PDB entry 1SFO | X-ray diffraction, 3.61 A resolution | chains T and B of the 12 polymer chains in the assembly

# Chain T
Molecule: 14-nt DNA strand
Sequence (14 nucleotides; numbered 1 to 14; the number before each row is that of its first residue):
     1 ACGATCCTCTCGAT

# Chain B
Molecule: DNA-directed RNA polymerase II 140 kDa polypeptide
Source organism: Saccharomyces cerevisiae
Notes: EC 2.7.7.6
UniProt: P08518 (RPB2_YEAST); residues 1-1224 here = UniProt positions 1-1224
Sequence (1224 residues; each row starts with the number of its first residue):
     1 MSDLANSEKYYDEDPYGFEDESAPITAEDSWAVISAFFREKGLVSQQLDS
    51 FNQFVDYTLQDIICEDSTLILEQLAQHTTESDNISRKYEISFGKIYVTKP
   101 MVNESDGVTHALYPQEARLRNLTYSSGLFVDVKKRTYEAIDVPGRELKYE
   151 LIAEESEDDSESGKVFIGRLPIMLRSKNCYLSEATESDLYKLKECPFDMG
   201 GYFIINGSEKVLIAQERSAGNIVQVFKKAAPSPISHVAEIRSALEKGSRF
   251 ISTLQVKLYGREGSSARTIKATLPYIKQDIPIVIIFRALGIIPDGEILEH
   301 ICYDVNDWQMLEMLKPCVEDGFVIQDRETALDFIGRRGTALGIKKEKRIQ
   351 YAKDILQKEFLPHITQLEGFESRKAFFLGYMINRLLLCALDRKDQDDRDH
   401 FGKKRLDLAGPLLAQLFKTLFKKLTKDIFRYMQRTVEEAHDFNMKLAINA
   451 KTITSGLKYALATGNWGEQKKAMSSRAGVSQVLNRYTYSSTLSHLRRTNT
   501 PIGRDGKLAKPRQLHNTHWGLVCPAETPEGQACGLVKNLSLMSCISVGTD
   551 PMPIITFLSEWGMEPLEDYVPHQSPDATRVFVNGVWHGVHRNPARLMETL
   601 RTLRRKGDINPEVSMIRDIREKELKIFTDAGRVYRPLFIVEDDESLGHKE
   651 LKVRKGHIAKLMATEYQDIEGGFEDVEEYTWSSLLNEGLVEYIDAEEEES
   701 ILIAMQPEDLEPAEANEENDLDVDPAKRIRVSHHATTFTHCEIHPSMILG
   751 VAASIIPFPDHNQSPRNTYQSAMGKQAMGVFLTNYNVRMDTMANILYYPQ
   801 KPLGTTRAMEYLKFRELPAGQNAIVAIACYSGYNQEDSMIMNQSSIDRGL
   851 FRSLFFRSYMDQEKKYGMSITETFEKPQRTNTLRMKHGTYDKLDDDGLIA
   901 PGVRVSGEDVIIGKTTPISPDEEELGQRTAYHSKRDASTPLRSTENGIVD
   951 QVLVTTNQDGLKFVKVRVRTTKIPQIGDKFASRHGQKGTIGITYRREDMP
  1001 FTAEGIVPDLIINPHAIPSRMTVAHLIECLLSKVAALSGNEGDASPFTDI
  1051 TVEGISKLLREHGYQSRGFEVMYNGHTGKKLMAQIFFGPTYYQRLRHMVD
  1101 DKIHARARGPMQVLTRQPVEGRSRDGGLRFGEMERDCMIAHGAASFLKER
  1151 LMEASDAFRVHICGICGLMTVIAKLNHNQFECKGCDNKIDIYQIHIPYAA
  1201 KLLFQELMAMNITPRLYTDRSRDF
Not modelled in the structure: 1-19, 71-89, 135-163, 336-344, 438-445, 503-508, 669-677, 716-721, 920-932
Ion coordination: Zn2+: Cys-1163, Cys-1166, Cys-1182

# Interface between chain T and chain B
Pairs across the interface (16):
  DT5(T) / Met-1133(B)  sugar contact
  DC6(T) / Arg-1129(B)  salt bridge to the phosphate
  DC6(T) / Gly-1131(B)  phosphate contact
  DC7(T) / Leu-1128(B)  phosphate contact
  DC7(T) / Arg-1129(B)  hydrogen bond to the phosphate
  DT8(T) / Gly-1121(B)  phosphate contact
  DT8(T) / Arg-1122(B)  phosphate contact
  DC9(T) / Met-792(B)  phosphate contact
  DC9(T) / Arg-1122(B)  phosphate contact
  DC9(T) / Ser-1123(B)  hydrogen bond to the phosphate
  DT10(T) / Thr-791(B)  phosphate contact
  DT10(T) / Met-792(B)  phosphate contact
  DT10(T) / Arg-857(B)  salt bridge to the phosphate
  DT10(T) / Arg-942(B)  salt bridge to the phosphate
  DC11(T) / Thr-791(B)  hydrogen bond to the phosphate
  DG12(T) / Ala-462(B)  sugar contact
Also at the interface, not in a pair above, chain T (9 interface residues in all): DA13
Also at the interface, not in a pair above, chain B (17 interface residues in all): Asn-206, Ser-208, Tyr-459, Thr-463, Val-482

# Summary
Chain T and chain B form an interface of 9 and 17 residues respectively; the contacts include 3 hydrogen bonds
and 3 salt bridges. Among the polar pairs are DC7(T)/Arg-1129(B), DC9(T)/Ser-1123(B) and DC11(T)/Thr-791(B).
The Zn2+ site is built by Cys-1163(B), Cys-1166(B) and Cys-1182(B).
Chain T is a 14-nt DNA strand and chain B is DNA-directed RNA polymerase II 140 kDa polypeptide (Saccharomyces
cerevisiae); the structure, RNA polymerase II strand separated elongation complex, was determined by X-ray
diffraction.
